PDB entry 6BFJ | X-ray diffraction, 1.54 A resolution | chains B and C of the 3 polymer chains in the assembly

Chain B:
Name: Caspase-3
Organism: Homo sapiens
Notes: EC 3.4.22.56
UniProtKB: P42574 (CASP3_HUMAN); numbering as in UniProt (aligned over 176-277)
Chain sequence (103 residues; numbered 176 to 278; the number before each row is that of its first residue):
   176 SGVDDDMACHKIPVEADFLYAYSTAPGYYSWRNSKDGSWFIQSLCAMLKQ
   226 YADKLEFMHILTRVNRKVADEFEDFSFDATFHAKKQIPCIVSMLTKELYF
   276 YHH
Unresolved in the structure: 176-183
Construct notes: engineered mutation Asp-245 (Thr in P42574), Asp-249 (Ser in P42574); expression tag (278)
Curated features (UniProtKB/Swiss-Prot):
  - modified residue: Arg-207 (Microbial infection: ADP-riboxanated arginine)
  - mutagenesis: Arg-207 (R207A: Abolished ADP-riboxanation by C.violaceum CopC)
Reported in the primary citation:
  - mutagenesis - T245D/S249D, S249D: abolished catalytic activity
  - contacts within the chain: Arg-241/Asp-245 (salt bridge), Asp-249/Lys-259 (hydrogen bond)
  - mutagenesis - T245D: unchanged catalytic activity

Chain C:
Name: Ac-Asp-Glu-Val-Asp-CMK
Chain sequence (6 residues; row label = number of the first residue in the row):
     1 XDEVDX
Modified / non-standard residues: ACE (acetyl group) at position 1; 0QE (chloromethane) at position 6

Interface between chain B and chain C:
Residue-residue contacts - 18 pairs, chain B then chain C:
  Tyr-204(B) / Val-4(C)  hydrophobic
  Tyr-204(B) / 0QE_6(C)
  Ser-205(B) / Val-4(C)
  Ser-205(B) / Asp-5(C)  hydrogen bond (backbone-backbone)
  Trp-206(B) / Asp-2(C)
  Trp-206(B) / Glu-3(C)
  Trp-206(B) / Val-4(C)  hydrophobic
  Arg-207(B) / ACE_1(C)
  Arg-207(B) / Asp-2(C)
  Arg-207(B) / Glu-3(C)  salt bridge
  Arg-207(B) / Val-4(C)  hydrogen bond (side chain-backbone)
  Arg-207(B) / Asp-5(C)  salt bridge
  Asn-208(B) / ACE_1(C)
  Asn-208(B) / Asp-2(C)  hydrogen bond
  Ser-209(B) / ACE_1(C)  hydrogen bond (backbone-backbone)
  Trp-214(B) / Asp-2(C)  hydrogen bond
  Asp-249(B) / Asp-2(C)
  Phe-250(B) / Asp-2(C)  hydrogen bond (backbone-side chain)
Also at the interface, not in a pair above, chain B (11 interface residues in all): Glu-248, Phe-256

Summary:
11 residues of chain B and 6 residues of chain C are in contact; the contacts include 6 hydrogen bonds and 2
salt bridges. Among the polar pairs are Arg-207(B)/Glu-3(C), Arg-207(B)/Asp-5(C) and Arg-207(B)/Val-4(C). The
paper reports that T245D/S249D and S249D of chain B abolish catalytic activity; contacts within the chain
involving Asp-245(B), Arg-241(B) and Asp-249(B) among others.
Here chain B is Caspase-3 (Homo sapiens) and chain C is Ac-Asp-Glu-Val-Asp-CMK. Entry 6BFJ (Caspase-3 Mutant -
T245D,S249D) was determined by X-ray diffraction, deposited together with 6BDV, 6BFK, 6BFL, 6BFO, 6BG0, 6BG1
and 7 further entries.
